PDB entry 8OSK | electron microscopy, 3.60 A resolution | chains F and I of the 12 polymer chains in the assembly

Chain F:
Molecule: Histone H4
Organism: Homo sapiens
UniProtKB: P62805 (H4_HUMAN); residues 0-102 here correspond to UniProt positions 1-103 (UniProt number = residue number + 1)
Chain sequence (106 residues; row label = number of the first residue in the row; numbers below 1 keep their minus sign (Gly-3 is residue -3)):
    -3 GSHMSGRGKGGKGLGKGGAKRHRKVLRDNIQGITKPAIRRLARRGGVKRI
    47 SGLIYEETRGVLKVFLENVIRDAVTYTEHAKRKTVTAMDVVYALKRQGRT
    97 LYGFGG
Unresolved in the structure: -3 to 21, 102
Construct notes: expression tag (-3 to -1)
Swiss-Prot annotation at these positions:
  - DNA-binding region: Lys16 to Lys20
  - modified residue: Ser1 (N-acetylserine), Arg3 (Asymmetric dimethylarginine), Lys5 (N6-(2-hydroxyisobutyryl)lysine), Lys8 (N6-(2-hydroxyisobutyryl)lysine), Lys12 (N6-(2-hydroxyisobutyryl)lysine), Lys16 (N6-(2-hydroxyisobutyryl)lysine), Lys20 (N6,N6,N6-trimethyllysine), Lys31 (N6-(2-hydroxyisobutyryl)lysine), Lys44 (N6-(2-hydroxyisobutyryl)lysine), Ser47 (Phosphoserine), Tyr51 (Phosphotyrosine), Lys59 (N6-(2-hydroxyisobutyryl)lysine), Lys77 (N6-(2-hydroxyisobutyryl)lysine), Lys79 (N6-(2-hydroxyisobutyryl)lysine), Thr80 (Phosphothreonine), Tyr88 (Phosphotyrosine), Lys91 (N6-(2-hydroxyisobutyryl)lysine)
  - cross-link (Glycyl lysine isopeptide (Lys-Gly)): Lys12 (interchain with G-Cter in SUMO2), Lys20 (interchain with G-Cter in SUMO2), Lys31 (interchain with G-Cter in SUMO2), Lys59 (interchain with G-Cter in SUMO2), Lys79 (interchain with G-Cter in SUMO2), Lys91 (interchain with G-Cter in SUMO2)

Chain I:
Molecule: 153-nt DNA strand
Sequence (153 nucleotides; numbered -2 to 150; the number before each row is that of its first residue; numbers below 1 keep their minus sign (DA-2 is residue -2)):
    -2 ATCCTGGAGAATCCCGGTCTGCAGGCCGCTCAATTGGTCGTAGACAGCTC
    48 TAGCACCGCTTAAACGCACGTACGCGCTGTCCCCCGCGTTTTAACCGCCA
    98 AGGGGATTACTCCCTAGTCTCCAGGCACGGGTCACGTGCATACATCCTGT
   148 GAT
Unresolved in the structure: -2 to 22, 147-150

Chain F / chain I interface:
Pairs across the interface (12; chain F residue first):
  Arg35(F) - DC82(I)  salt bridge to the phosphate
  Arg45(F) - DC81(I)  hydrogen bond to the sugar
  Arg45(F) - DC82(I)  phosphate contact
  Ile46(F) - DC81(I)  phosphate contact
  Ile46(F) - DC82(I)  hydrogen bond to the phosphate
  Ser47(F) - DC81(I)  phosphate contact
  Gly48(F) - DC81(I)  hydrogen bond to the phosphate
  Arg78(F) - DG102(I)  phosphate contact
  Lys79(F) - DG101(I)  phosphate contact
  Lys79(F) - DG102(I)  hydrogen bond to the phosphate
  Thr80(F) - DG101(I)  hydrogen bond to the phosphate
  Thr80(F) - DG102(I)  hydrogen bond to the phosphate
Also at the interface, not in a pair above, chain F (10 interface residues in all): Arg39, Tyr51
Also at the interface, not in a pair above, chain I (6 interface residues in all): DC80, DG83

In short:
10 residues of chain F and 6 residues of chain I are in contact; the contacts include 6 hydrogen bonds and 1
salt bridge. Among the polar pairs are Arg45(F)-DC81(I), Ile46(F)-DC82(I) and Gly48(F)-DC81(I). From UniProt:
a DNA-binding region on chain F.
Chain F is Histone H4 (Homo sapiens) and chain I is a 153-nt DNA strand; the structure, Cryo-EM structure of
CLOCK-BMAL1 bound to a nucleosomal E-box at position SHL+5.8 (composite map), was determined by electron
microscopy (same publication as 8OSJ, 8OSL, 8OTS and 8OTT).
